8GP3 - chains B and I of the 8 polymer chains in the assembly; structure by electron microscopy, 4.80 A resolution (low resolution: residue-level contacts below are approximate; hydrogen-bond / salt-bridge calls are withheld).

[Chain B]
Molecule: Beta-arrestin-1
Source organism: Rattus norvegicus
UniProtKB: P29066 (ARRB1_RAT); residue numbers follow UniProt; this construct covers 1-418
Chain sequence (418 residues; numbered 1 to 418; the number before each row is that of its first residue):
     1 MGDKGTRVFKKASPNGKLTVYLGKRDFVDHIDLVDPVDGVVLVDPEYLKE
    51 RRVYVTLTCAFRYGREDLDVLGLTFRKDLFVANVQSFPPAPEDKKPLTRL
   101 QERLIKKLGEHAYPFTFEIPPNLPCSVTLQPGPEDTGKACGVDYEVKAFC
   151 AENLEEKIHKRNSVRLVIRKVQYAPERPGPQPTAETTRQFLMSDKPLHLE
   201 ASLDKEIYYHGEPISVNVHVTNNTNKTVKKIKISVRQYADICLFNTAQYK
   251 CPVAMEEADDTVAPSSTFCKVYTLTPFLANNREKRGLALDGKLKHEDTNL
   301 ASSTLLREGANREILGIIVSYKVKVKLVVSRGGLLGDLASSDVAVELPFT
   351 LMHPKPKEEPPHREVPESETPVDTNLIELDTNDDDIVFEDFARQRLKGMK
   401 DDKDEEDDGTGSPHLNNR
Unresolved in the structure: 1-5, 369-418
Curated features (UniProtKB/Swiss-Prot):
  - binding site (1D-myo-inositol hexakisphosphate): K250, M255, K324, K326
  - modified residue: Y47 (Phosphotyrosine), S412 (Phosphoserine)
  - mutagenesis: V53 (V53D: Inhibits internalization of EDNRA, EDNRB and ADRB2. No effect on interaction with SRC; impairs ADRB2- and HTR1A-mediated ERK phosphorylation; impairs sequestration of ADRB2), P91 (P91G: Impairs interaction with SRC; impairs ADRB2- and HTR1A-mediated ERK phosphorylation; no effect on sequestration of ADRB2; when associated with E-121), P121 (P121E: Impairs interaction with SRC; impairs ADRB2- and HTR1A-mediated ERK phosphorylation; no effect on sequestration of ADRB2; when associated with G-91), S412 (S412A: Abolishes phosphorylation and inhibits ADRB2 endocytosis; no effect on interaction with ADRB2; S412D: Impairs interaction with SRC ...)

[Chain I]
Molecule: Fab30 Heavy Chain
Source organism: Mus musculus
Chain sequence (237 residues; numbered 1 to 237; the number before each row is that of its first residue):
     1 EISEVQLVESGGGLVQPGGSLRLSCAASGFNVYSSSIHWVRQAPGKGLEW
    51 VASISSYYGYTYYADSVKGRFTISADTSKNTAYLQMNSLRAEDTAVYYCA
   101 RSRQFWYSGLDYWGQGTLVTVSSASTKGPSVFPLAPSSKSTSGGTAALGC
   151 LVKDYFPEPVTVSWNSGALTSGVHTFPAVLQSSGLYSLSSVVTVPSSSLG
   201 TQTYICNVNHKPSNTKVDKKVEPKSCDKTHHHHHHHH
Unresolved in the structure: 1-4, 137-145, 198-203, 224-237
Disulfides: C25-C99, C150-C206

[Interface between chain B and chain I]
Pairs across the interface (24; chain B residue first):
  G211(B) - N31(I)
  G211(B) - Y33(I)
  E212(B) - N31(I)
  E212(B) - S34(I)
  P213(B) - N31(I)
  T275(B) - Y33(I)
  P276(B) - Y57(I)
  F277(B) - Y33(I)
  F277(B) - Y57(I)
  L278(B) - Y57(I)
  A279(B) - Y57(I)
  R282(B) - Y60(I)
  D297(B) - Y58(I)
  D297(B) - Y60(I)
  T298(B) - Y58(I)
  N299(B) - Y57(I)
  N299(B) - Y58(I)
  N299(B) - F105(I)
  L300(B) - Y57(I)
  H353(B) - F105(I)
  H353(B) - W106(I)
  E359(B) - S108(I)
  P361(B) - W106(I)
  V365(B) - Y107(I)
Other interface residues (no listed pair), chain B (19 interface residues in all): H210, H362
Other interface residues (no listed pair), chain I (12 interface residues in all): S56, G59

[In short]
19 residues of chain B face 12 of chain I across their interface. UniProt lists 4 residues binding
1D-myo-inositol hexakisphosphate and 4 mutagenesis sites on chain B.
Chain B is Beta-arrestin-1 (Rattus norvegicus) and chain I is Fab30 Heavy Chain (Mus musculus); the structure,
Structure of beta-arrestin1 in complex with a phosphopeptide corresponding to the human C-X-C chemokine
receptor type ..., was determined by electron microscopy (same publication as 8GO8, 8GOC, 8GOO, 8I0N, 8I0Q,
8I0Z and 8I10).
